4MXR - chain A; structure by X-ray diffraction, 1.85 A resolution.

== Chain A ==
Name: Formiminoglutamase
Organism: Trypanosoma cruzi
Notes: EC 3.5.3.8
UniProt: Q4DSA0 (Q4DSA0_TRYCC); numbering as in UniProt (aligned over 1-308)
Amino-acid sequence (316 residues; each row starts with the number of its first residue; numbers below 1 keep their minus sign (Met-7 is residue -7)):
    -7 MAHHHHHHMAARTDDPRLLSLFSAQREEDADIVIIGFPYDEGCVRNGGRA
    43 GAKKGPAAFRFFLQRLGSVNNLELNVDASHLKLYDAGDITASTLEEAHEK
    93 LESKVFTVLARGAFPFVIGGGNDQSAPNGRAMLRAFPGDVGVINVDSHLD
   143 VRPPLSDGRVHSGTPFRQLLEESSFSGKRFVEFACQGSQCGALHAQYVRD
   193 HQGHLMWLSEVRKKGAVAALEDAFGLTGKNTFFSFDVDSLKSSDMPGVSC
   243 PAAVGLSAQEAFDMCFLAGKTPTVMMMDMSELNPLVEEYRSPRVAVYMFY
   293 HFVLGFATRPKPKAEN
Disordered / not traced: -7 to 5, 303-308
Differences from the reference sequence: expression tag (-7 to 0); engineered mutation Pro302 (Ser in Q4DSA0)
Ion coordination: Mn2+ site 1: Asn114, Asp138, Asp142, Asp228; Mn2+ site 2: Asp138, His140, Asp228, Asp230
Reported in the primary citation:
  - Mn2+ coordination: Asn114, Asp138, His140, Asp142, Asp228, Asp230
  - contacts within the chain: Asn114-Ser117 (hydrogen bond), Asn114-Ser226 (water-mediated contact), Asn114-Asn136 (water-mediated contact)
  - mutagenesis - N114H, R144A (38-fold), R144E (269-fold): decreased catalytic activity
  - mutagenesis - R144K: unchanged catalytic activity
  - binding site for Mn2+: Ser154 (proposed by the authors, not directly observed)
  - catalytic residues: Asp142, Glu273 (proposed by the authors, not directly observed)
  - mutagenesis - N114H: unchanged binding to Mn2+

== Summary ==
Asn114, Asp138, Asp142 and Asp228 form the Mn2+ site 1. The Mn2+ site 2 is built by Asp138, His140, Asp228 and
Asp230. The paper reports catalytic residues Asp142 and Glu273; N114H, R144A and R144E reduce catalytic
activity.
Chain A is Formiminoglutamase (Trypanosoma cruzi); the structure, Crystal structure of Trypanosoma cruzi
formiminoglutamase with Mn2+2, was determined by X-ray diffraction (same publication as 4MYF, 4MYK, 4MYL and
4MYN).
